Entry 1SMY (X-ray diffraction, 2.70 A resolution); this record covers chains C and D of the 6 polymer chains in the assembly.

# Chain C
Molecule: DNA-directed RNA polymerase beta chain
From: Thermus thermophilus
Notes: EC 2.7.7.6
UniProt: Q8RQE9 (RPOB_THETH); residues 1-1119 here = UniProt positions 1-1119
Chain sequence (1119 residues; each row starts with the number of its first residue):
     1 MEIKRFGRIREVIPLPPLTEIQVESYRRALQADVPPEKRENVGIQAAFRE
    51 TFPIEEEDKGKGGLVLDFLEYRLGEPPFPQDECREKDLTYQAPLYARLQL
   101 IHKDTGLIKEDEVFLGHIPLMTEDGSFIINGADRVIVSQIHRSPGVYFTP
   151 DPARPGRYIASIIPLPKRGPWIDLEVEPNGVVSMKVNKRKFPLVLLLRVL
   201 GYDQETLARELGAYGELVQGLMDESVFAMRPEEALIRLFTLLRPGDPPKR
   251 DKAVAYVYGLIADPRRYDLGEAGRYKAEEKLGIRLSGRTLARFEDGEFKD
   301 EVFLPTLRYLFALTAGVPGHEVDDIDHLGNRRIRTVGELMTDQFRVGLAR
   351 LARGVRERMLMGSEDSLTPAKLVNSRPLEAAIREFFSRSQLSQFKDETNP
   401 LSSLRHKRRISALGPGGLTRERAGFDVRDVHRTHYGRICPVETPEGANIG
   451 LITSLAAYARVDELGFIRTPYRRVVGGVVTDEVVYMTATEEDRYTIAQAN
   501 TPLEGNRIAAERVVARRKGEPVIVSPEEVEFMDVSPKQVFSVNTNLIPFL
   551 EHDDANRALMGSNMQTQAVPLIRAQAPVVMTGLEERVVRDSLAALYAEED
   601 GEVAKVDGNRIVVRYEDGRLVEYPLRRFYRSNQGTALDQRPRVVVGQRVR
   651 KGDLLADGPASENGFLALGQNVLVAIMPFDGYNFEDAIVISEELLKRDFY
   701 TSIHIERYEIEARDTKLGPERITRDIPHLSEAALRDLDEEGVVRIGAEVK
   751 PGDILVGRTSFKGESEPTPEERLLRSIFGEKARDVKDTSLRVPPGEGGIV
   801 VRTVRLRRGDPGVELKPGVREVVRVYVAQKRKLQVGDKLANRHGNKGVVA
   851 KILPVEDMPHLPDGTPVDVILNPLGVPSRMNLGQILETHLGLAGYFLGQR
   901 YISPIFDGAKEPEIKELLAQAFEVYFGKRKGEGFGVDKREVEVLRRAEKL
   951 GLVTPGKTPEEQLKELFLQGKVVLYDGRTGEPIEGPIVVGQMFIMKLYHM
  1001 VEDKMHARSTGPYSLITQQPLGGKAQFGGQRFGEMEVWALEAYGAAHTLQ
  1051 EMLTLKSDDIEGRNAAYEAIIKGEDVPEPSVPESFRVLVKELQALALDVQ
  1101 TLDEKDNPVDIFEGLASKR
Ion coordination: Mg2+ site 1 near Arg-10 (its only coordinating residue here); Mg2+ site 2: Glu-20, Arg-28; Mg2+ site 3 near Gln-80 (its only coordinating residue here); Mg2+ site 4 near Asp-81 (its only coordinating residue here); Mg2+ site 5 near Lys-103 (its only coordinating residue here); Mg2+ site 6 near Arg-142 (its only coordinating residue here); Mg2+ site 7: Pro-150, Asp-151, Pro-152; Mg2+ site 8: Leu-165, Arg-265; Mg2+ site 9: Lys-167, Arg-168; Mg2+ site 10: Glu-177, Asn-179; Mg2+ site 11: Leu-200, Phe-298, Asp-300; Mg2+ site 12 near Arg-292 (its only coordinating residue here); 43 more Mg2+ sites not listed

# Chain D
Molecule: DNA-directed RNA polymerase beta' chain
From: Thermus thermophilus
Notes: EC 2.7.7.6
UniProt: Q8RQE8 (RPOC_THETH); residue numbers follow UniProt; this construct covers 1-1524
Chain sequence (1524 residues; numbered 1 to 1524; the number before each row is that of its first residue):
     1 MKKEVRKVRIALASPEKIRSWSYGEVEKPETINYRTLKPERDGLFDERIF
    51 GPIKDYECACGKYKRQRFEGKVCERCGVEVTKSIVRRYRMGHIELATPAA
   101 HIWFVKDVPSKIGTLLDLSATELEQVLYFSKYIVLDPKGAILNGVPVEKR
   151 QLLTDEEYRELRYGKQETYPLPPGVDALVKDGEEVVKGQELAPGVVSRLD
   201 GVALYRFPRRVRVEYVKKERAGLRLPLAAWVEKEAYKPGEILAELPEPYL
   251 FRAEEEGVVELKELEEGAFLVLRREDEPVATYFLPVGMTPLVVHGEIVEK
   301 GQPLAEAKGLLRMPRQVRAAQVEAEEEGETVYLTLFLEWTEPKDYRVQPH
   351 MNVVVPEGARVEAGDKIVAAIDPEEEVIAEAEGVVHLHEPASILVVKARV
   401 YPFEDDVEVSTGDRVAPGDVLADGGKVKSDVYGRVEVDLVRNVVRVVESY
   451 DIDARMGAEAIQQLLKELDLEALEKELLEEMKHPSRARRAKARKRLEVVR
   501 AFLDSGNRPEWMILEAVPVLPPDLRPMVQVDGGRFATSDLNDLYRRLINR
   551 NNRLKKLLAQGAPEIIIRNEKRMLQEAVDALLDNGRRGAPVTNPGSDRPL
   601 RSLTDILSGKQGRFRQNLLGKRVDYSGRSVIVVGPQLKLHQCGLPKRMAL
   651 ELFKPFLLKKMEEKGIAPNVKAARRMLERQRDIKDEVWDALEEVIHGKVV
   701 LLNRAPTLHRLGIQAFQPVLVEGQSIQLHPLVCEAFNADFDGDQMAVHVP
   751 LSSFAQAEARIQMLSAHNLLSPASGEPLAKPSRDIILGLYYITQVRKEKK
   801 GAGLEFATPEEALAAHERGEVALNAPIKVAGRETSVGRLKYVFANPDEAL
   851 LAVAHGIVDLQDVVTVRYMGKRLETSPGRILFARIVAEAVEDEKVAWELI
   901 QLDVPQEKNSLKDLVYQAFLRLGMEKTARLLDALKYYGFTFSTTSGITIG
   951 IDDAVIPEEKKQYLEEADRKLLQIEQAYEMGFLTDRERYDQILQLWTETT
  1001 EKVTQAVFKNFEENYPFNPLYVMAQSGARGNPQQIRQLCGLRGLMQKPSG
  1051 ETFEVPVRSSFREGLTVLEYFISSHGARKGGADTALRTADSGYLTRKLVD
  1101 VTHEIVVREADCGTTNYISVPLFQPDEVTRSLRLRKRADIEAGLYGRVLA
  1151 REVEVLGVRLEEGRYLSMDDVHLLIKAAEAGEIQEVPVRSPLTCQTRYGV
  1201 CQKCYGYDLSMARPVSIGEAVGIVAAQSIGEPGTQLTMRTFHTGGVAGAA
  1251 DITQGLPRVIELFEARRPKAKAVISEIDGVVRIEETEEKLSVFVESEGFS
  1301 KEYKLPKEARLLVKDGDYVEAGQPLTRGAIDPHQLLEAKGPEAVERYLVE
  1351 EIQKVYRAQGVKLHDKHIEIVVRQMMKYVEVTDPGDSRLLEGQVLEKWDV
  1401 EALNERLIAEGKTPVAWKPLLMGVTKSALSTKSWLSAASFQNTTHVLTEA
  1451 AIAGKKDELIGLKENVILGRLIPAGTGSDFVRFTQVVDQKTLKAIEEARK
  1501 EAVEAKERPAARRGVKREQPGKQA
Unresolved in the structure: 1, 252-363, 1506-1524
Ion coordination: Mg2+ site 1 near Lys-7 (its only coordinating residue here); Mg2+ site 2: Arg-35 (shared with 1 residue of chain M); Mg2+ site 3 near Tyr-56 (its only coordinating residue here); Zn2+ site 1: Cys-58, Cys-60, Cys-73, Cys-76; Mg2+ site 4 near Gly-70 (its only coordinating residue here); Mg2+ site 5 near Tyr-88 (its only coordinating residue here); Mg2+ site 6: Asp-107, Arg-586; Mg2+ site 7: Asp-117, Leu-118; Mg2+ site 8 near Asn-143 (its only coordinating residue here); Mg2+ site 9 near Lys-149 (its only coordinating residue here); Mg2+ site 10 near Arg-150 (its only coordinating residue here); Mg2+ site 11 near Arg-209 (its only coordinating residue here); 60 more Mg2+ sites not listed; 1 more Zn2+ sites not listed

# Interface between chain C and chain D
Pairs across the interface (358):
  Phe-425(C) / Ala-1082(D)  hydrophobic
  Phe-425(C) / Leu-1086(D)  hydrophobic
  Arg-428(C) / Arg-1078(D)  hydrogen bond (backbone-side chain)
  Asp-429(C) / Arg-1078(D)
  Val-430(C) / Ser-1074(D)
  Val-430(C) / His-1075(D)  hydrogen bond (backbone-side chain)
  Val-430(C) / Arg-1078(D)
  His-431(C) / His-1075(D)
  Arg-432(C) / Lys-1047(D)
  Arg-432(C) / Pro-1048(D)
  Arg-432(C) / Phe-1071(D)
  His-434(C) / Phe-1071(D)
  Tyr-435(C) / Val-1067(D)
  Tyr-435(C) / Phe-1071(D)  hydrophobic
  Cys-439(C) / Arg-1078(D)
  Pro-440(C) / Phe-1071(D)  hydrophobic
  Pro-440(C) / Ser-1074(D)
  Pro-440(C) / Arg-1078(D)  hydrogen bond (backbone-side chain)
  Thr-443(C) / Arg-1078(D)
  Gly-446(C) / Ala-1085(D)
  Ala-447(C) / Ala-1085(D)  hydrophobic
  Ile-449(C) / Arg-1078(D)
  Ile-449(C) / Gly-1081(D)
  Ile-449(C) / Ala-1085(D)  hydrophobic
  Gly-450(C) / Arg-1078(D)
  Gln-498(C) / Val-1067(D)
  Asn-500(C) / Val-1067(D)
  Arg-516(C) / Leu-1068(D)
  Glu-520(C) / Lys-1047(D)  salt bridge
  Pro-521(C) / Leu-1068(D)  hydrophobic
  Val-539(C) / Val-1067(D)  hydrophobic
  Leu-550(C) / Tyr-1070(D)
  Glu-551(C) / Leu-1065(D)  hydrogen bond (backbone-backbone)
  His-552(C) / Phe-1061(D)  hydrogen bond (side chain-backbone)
  His-552(C) / Arg-1062(D)
  His-552(C) / Glu-1063(D)
  His-552(C) / Gly-1064(D)
  Asp-553(C) / Phe-1061(D)
  Asp-553(C) / Tyr-1070(D)  hydrogen bond (backbone-side chain)
  Asp-554(C) / Arg-1042(D)  salt bridge
  Asp-554(C) / Phe-1061(D)
  Asp-554(C) / Tyr-1070(D)
  Ala-555(C) / Tyr-1070(D)  hydrogen bond (backbone-side chain)
  Ala-558(C) / Tyr-1070(D)
  Ile-676(C) / Thr-948(D)
  Met-677(C) / Thr-943(D)
  Met-677(C) / Thr-948(D)
  Pro-678(C) / Asp-784(D)
  Pro-678(C) / Ser-942(D)
  Pro-678(C) / Thr-943(D)
  Pro-678(C) / Ile-947(D)
  Phe-679(C) / Thr-943(D)
  Asp-680(C) / Pro-635(D)
  Asp-680(C) / Gln-636(D)
  Asp-680(C) / Phe-939(D)
  Asp-680(C) / Thr-943(D)
  Gly-681(C) / Val-633(D)
  Gly-681(C) / Pro-635(D)
  Gly-681(C) / Phe-939(D)
  Tyr-682(C) / Val-633(D)
  Tyr-682(C) / Pro-635(D)  hydrophobic
  Tyr-682(C) / Gln-636(D)
  Phe-684(C) / Val-633(D)  hydrophobic
  Phe-684(C) / Pro-730(D)  hydrophobic
  Phe-684(C) / Ser-782(D)
  Phe-684(C) / Phe-939(D)  hydrophobic
  Glu-685(C) / Ala-738(D)
  Glu-685(C) / Asp-739(D)
  Asp-686(C) / Asp-739(D)
  Asp-686(C) / Phe-740(D)
  Ala-687(C) / Val-633(D)  hydrophobic
  Arg-713(C) / Asp-531(D)  salt bridge
  Ala-733(C) / Arg-679(D)
  Glu-748(C) / Arg-681(D)
  Lys-750(C) / Arg-681(D)
  Pro-751(C) / Gln-680(D)  hydrogen bond (backbone-backbone)
  Asp-753(C) / Arg-679(D)  salt bridge
  Asp-753(C) / Arg-681(D)  salt bridge
  Glu-766(C) / Lys-54(D)
  Pro-767(C) / Lys-54(D)  hydrogen bond (backbone-side chain)
  Thr-768(C) / Lys-54(D)
  Pro-769(C) / Glu-57(D)
  Pro-769(C) / Lys-64(D)
  Pro-769(C) / Arg-65(D)  hydrogen bond (backbone-side chain)
  Glu-770(C) / Arg-65(D)  salt bridge
  Glu-796(C) / Gln-680(D)
  Val-835(C) / Ser-725(D)  hydrogen bond (backbone-side chain)
  Gly-836(C) / Ser-725(D)
  Lys-846(C) / Asp-741(D)  hydrogen bond (side chain-backbone)
  Gly-847(C) / Phe-740(D)
  Val-848(C) / Val-632(D)  hydrophobic
  Val-848(C) / Phe-740(D)  hydrogen bond (backbone-backbone)
  Val-848(C) / Asp-741(D)
  Val-848(C) / Gly-742(D)
  Val-849(C) / Val-632(D)
  Ala-850(C) / Val-632(D)  hydrophobic
  Ala-850(C) / Val-633(D)  hydrophobic
  Asn-872(C) / Asp-784(D)  hydrogen bond
  Pro-873(C) / Ile-947(D)
  Pro-873(C) / Thr-948(D)
  Pro-873(C) / Ile-949(D)
  Leu-874(C) / Arg-783(D)
  Leu-874(C) / Asp-784(D)
  Leu-874(C) / Leu-787(D)  hydrophobic
  Leu-874(C) / Met-1023(D)  hydrophobic
  Leu-874(C) / Arg-1029(D)  hydrogen bond (backbone-side chain)
  Val-876(C) / Ile-949(D)  hydrophobic
  Pro-877(C) / Ile-949(D)
  Pro-877(C) / Leu-1020(D)  hydrophobic
  Pro-877(C) / Met-1023(D)  hydrophobic
  Pro-877(C) / Arg-1029(D)
  Ser-878(C) / Arg-1029(D)  hydrogen bond
  Ser-878(C) / Gln-1034(D)
  Arg-879(C) / Arg-1029(D)
  Met-880(C) / Gln-1034(D)
  Met-880(C) / Gln-1037(D)
  Met-880(C) / Phe-1061(D)  hydrophobic
  Leu-882(C) / Phe-1061(D)  hydrophobic
  Leu-882(C) / Arg-1062(D)
  Ile-885(C) / Ile-949(D)
  Ile-885(C) / Gly-950(D)
  Ile-885(C) / Ile-951(D)
  Leu-886(C) / Ile-951(D)  hydrophobic
  His-889(C) / Gly-950(D)
  His-889(C) / Ile-951(D)
  Phe-906(C) / Leu-1065(D)
  Phe-906(C) / Thr-1066(D)
  Phe-906(C) / Val-1067(D)  hydrophobic
  Phe-906(C) / Tyr-1070(D)  hydrophobic
  Glu-911(C) / Ile-951(D)
  Glu-911(C) / Arg-1062(D)  salt bridge
  Lys-915(C) / Asp-952(D)  salt bridge
  Lys-949(C) / Arg-796(D)
  Lys-949(C) / Glu-798(D)
  Lys-949(C) / Ile-827(D)
  Lys-949(C) / Lys-828(D)
  Lys-949(C) / Asp-859(D)  salt bridge
  Leu-950(C) / Phe-1017(D)
  Gln-969(C) / Asp-952(D)
  Lys-971(C) / Gly-950(D)
  Lys-971(C) / Asp-953(D)  salt bridge
  Arg-978(C) / Thr-943(D)
  Ile-983(C) / Thr-943(D)
  Ile-983(C) / Thr-944(D)
  Ile-983(C) / Gly-946(D)
  Glu-984(C) / Tyr-791(D)
  Glu-984(C) / Thr-944(D)
  Glu-984(C) / Ser-945(D)
  Glu-984(C) / Gly-946(D)
  Ile-987(C) / Gly-946(D)
  Ile-987(C) / Thr-948(D)
  Val-988(C) / Thr-948(D)
  His-999(C) / Gln-724(D)  hydrogen bond
  Glu-1002(C) / Gln-744(D)  hydrogen bond
  Asp-1003(C) / Val-630(D)
  Asp-1003(C) / Gln-724(D)  hydrogen bond (backbone-side chain)
  Asp-1003(C) / Gln-744(D)
  Met-1005(C) / Arg-628(D)
  Met-1005(C) / Ser-629(D)
  Met-1005(C) / Pro-645(D)  hydrophobic
  Met-1005(C) / Arg-647(D)
  Met-1005(C) / Met-648(D)  hydrophobic
  Met-1005(C) / Gly-723(D)
  Met-1005(C) / Gln-724(D)
  His-1006(C) / Gly-627(D)
  His-1006(C) / Arg-628(D)  hydrogen bond (backbone-backbone)
  His-1006(C) / Met-648(D)
  Ala-1007(C) / Ser-626(D)
  Ala-1007(C) / Met-648(D)  hydrophobic
  Ala-1007(C) / Glu-651(D)
  Ala-1007(C) / Leu-652(D)  hydrophobic
  Arg-1008(C) / Asp-624(D)  salt bridge
  Arg-1008(C) / Tyr-625(D)
  Arg-1008(C) / Ser-626(D)  hydrogen bond (backbone-backbone)
  Arg-1008(C) / Glu-651(D)
  Ser-1009(C) / Asp-624(D)
  Ser-1009(C) / Glu-651(D)  hydrogen bond (side chain-backbone)
  Ser-1009(C) / Leu-652(D)
  Ser-1009(C) / Lys-654(D)
  Ser-1009(C) / Pro-655(D)
  Thr-1010(C) / Asp-624(D)
  Tyr-1013(C) / Asp-624(D)  hydrogen bond
  Leu-1015(C) / Arg-87(D)
  Leu-1015(C) / Pro-526(D)  hydrophobic
  Leu-1015(C) / Val-528(D)  hydrophobic
  Ile-1016(C) / Arg-87(D)  hydrogen bond (backbone-side chain)
  Ile-1016(C) / Pro-526(D)
  Gln-1018(C) / Arg-87(D)
  Gln-1019(C) / Lys-621(D)
  Pro-1020(C) / Arg-622(D)  hydrogen bond (backbone-side chain)
  Pro-1020(C) / Asp-624(D)
  Leu-1021(C) / Arg-622(D)
  Gln-1026(C) / Glu-651(D)  hydrogen bond
  Gly-1029(C) / Arg-622(D)
  Gly-1029(C) / Val-623(D)
  Gln-1030(C) / Lys-621(D)
  Gln-1030(C) / Arg-622(D)
  Gln-1030(C) / Val-623(D)  hydrogen bond (backbone-backbone)
  Gln-1030(C) / Ser-626(D)  hydrogen bond (backbone-side chain)
  Gln-1030(C) / Gly-627(D)
  Gln-1030(C) / Arg-628(D)  hydrogen bond
  Gln-1030(C) / Ala-746(D)
  Gln-1030(C) / His-748(D)
  Arg-1031(C) / Gly-620(D)  hydrogen bond (side chain-backbone)
  Arg-1031(C) / Lys-621(D)
  Arg-1031(C) / Arg-622(D)
  Phe-1032(C) / Gly-620(D)
  Phe-1032(C) / Lys-621(D)  hydrogen bond (backbone-backbone)
  Phe-1032(C) / Val-623(D)  hydrophobic
  Gly-1033(C) / Leu-619(D)
  Gly-1033(C) / Gly-620(D)
  Glu-1034(C) / Leu-618(D)  hydrogen bond (backbone-backbone)
  Glu-1034(C) / Arg-1096(D)  salt bridge
  Met-1035(C) / Thr-707(D)
  Glu-1036(C) / Asn-703(D)
  Glu-1036(C) / Thr-707(D)  hydrogen bond
  Glu-1036(C) / Ile-713(D)
  Trp-1038(C) / Arg-1096(D)
  Trp-1038(C) / Val-1099(D)
  Trp-1038(C) / Ile-1223(D)
  Trp-1038(C) / Gln-1227(D)
  Ala-1039(C) / Thr-707(D)
  Ala-1039(C) / Arg-710(D)
  Ala-1039(C) / Ile-713(D)  hydrophobic
  Ala-1039(C) / Gln-1227(D)
  Leu-1040(C) / Ile-713(D)  hydrophobic
  Glu-1041(C) / Ala-1220(D)
  Glu-1041(C) / Ile-1223(D)
  Glu-1041(C) / Leu-1462(D)
  Glu-1041(C) / Val-1466(D)
  Ala-1042(C) / Arg-710(D)
  Ala-1042(C) / Ala-1220(D)
  Ala-1042(C) / Gln-1227(D)
  Tyr-1043(C) / Arg-710(D)  hydrogen bond (side chain-backbone)
  Tyr-1043(C) / Leu-711(D)
  Tyr-1043(C) / Ile-713(D)  hydrogen bond (side chain-backbone)
  Tyr-1043(C) / Gln-762(D)
  Tyr-1043(C) / Met-763(D)  hydrophobic
  Tyr-1043(C) / Asn-768(D)
  Gly-1044(C) / Gln-762(D)  hydrogen bond (backbone-side chain)
  Gly-1044(C) / Gly-1475(D)
  Gly-1044(C) / Thr-1476(D)  hydrogen bond (backbone-side chain)
  Ala-1045(C) / Glu-758(D)
  Ala-1045(C) / Gln-762(D)
  Ala-1045(C) / Met-763(D)  hydrophobic
  Ala-1046(C) / Glu-758(D)  hydrogen bond (backbone-side chain)
  Ala-1046(C) / Thr-1476(D)
  Ala-1046(C) / Gly-1477(D)
  His-1047(C) / Phe-754(D)
  His-1047(C) / Glu-758(D)  hydrogen bond (backbone-side chain)
  His-1047(C) / Leu-1471(D)
  Thr-1048(C) / Ala-755(D)  hydrogen bond (side chain-backbone)
  Thr-1048(C) / Glu-758(D)  hydrogen bond (backbone-side chain)
  Leu-1049(C) / Val-1466(D)  hydrophobic
  Leu-1049(C) / Ile-1472(D)  hydrophobic
  Gln-1050(C) / Gly-1469(D)  hydrogen bond (side chain-backbone)
  Gln-1050(C) / Arg-1470(D)
  Gln-1050(C) / Leu-1471(D)
  Glu-1051(C) / Leu-751(D)  hydrogen bond (side chain-backbone)
  Glu-1051(C) / Ser-752(D)  hydrogen bond (side chain-backbone)
  Glu-1051(C) / Ala-755(D)
  Met-1052(C) / Val-623(D)  hydrophobic
  Met-1052(C) / His-748(D)
  Leu-1053(C) / Lys-621(D)  hydrogen bond (backbone-side chain)
  Thr-1054(C) / Gly-1469(D)
  Lys-1056(C) / Arg-622(D)
  Lys-1056(C) / Val-623(D)
  Lys-1056(C) / Asp-624(D)  hydrogen bond (backbone-backbone)
  Lys-1056(C) / Val-749(D)  hydrogen bond (side chain-backbone)
  Ser-1057(C) / Lys-621(D)
  Ser-1057(C) / Arg-622(D)  hydrogen bond (side chain-backbone)
  Asp-1058(C) / Lys-621(D)  salt bridge
  Ile-1060(C) / Tyr-88(D)
  Tyr-1067(C) / Pro-655(D)  hydrophobic
  Tyr-1067(C) / Leu-658(D)
  Tyr-1067(C) / Arg-674(D)  hydrogen bond
  Ile-1070(C) / Tyr-625(D)
  Ile-1070(C) / Phe-656(D)  hydrophobic
  Ile-1071(C) / Pro-655(D)  hydrophobic
  Ile-1071(C) / Lys-659(D)
  Ile-1071(C) / Val-670(D)  hydrophobic
  Lys-1072(C) / Lys-659(D)  hydrogen bond (backbone-side chain)
  Gly-1073(C) / Lys-659(D)
  Asp-1075(C) / Ser-752(D)
  Asp-1075(C) / Ser-753(D)  hydrogen bond (side chain-backbone)
  Val-1076(C) / Ser-752(D)
  Pro-1082(C) / Leu-1468(D)
  Glu-1083(C) / Arg-87(D)  salt bridge
  Glu-1083(C) / Tyr-88(D)  hydrogen bond
  Ser-1084(C) / Lys-621(D)
  Phe-1085(C) / Ile-1467(D)
  Phe-1085(C) / Leu-1468(D)  hydrophobic
  Arg-1086(C) / Tyr-88(D)  hydrogen bond
  Val-1087(C) / Arg-87(D)
  Lys-1090(C) / Tyr-88(D)  hydrogen bond (side chain-backbone)
  Lys-1090(C) / Met-90(D)
  Lys-1090(C) / Leu-520(D)
  Lys-1090(C) / Pro-521(D)
  Lys-1090(C) / Leu-524(D)
  Glu-1091(C) / Leu-603(D)
  Glu-1091(C) / Ile-606(D)
  Leu-1092(C) / Leu-607(D)  hydrophobic
  Leu-1092(C) / Leu-1447(D)  hydrophobic
  Gln-1093(C) / Trp-21(D)
  Gln-1093(C) / Met-90(D)
  Gln-1093(C) / Pro-518(D)
  Ala-1094(C) / Met-90(D)
  Ala-1094(C) / Pro-518(D)
  Ala-1094(C) / Leu-520(D)  hydrophobic
  Ala-1094(C) / Leu-603(D)  hydrophobic
  Leu-1095(C) / Trp-103(D)  hydrophobic
  Leu-1095(C) / Leu-603(D)  hydrophobic
  Leu-1095(C) / Thr-604(D)
  Leu-1095(C) / Leu-607(D)  hydrophobic
  Ala-1096(C) / Ala-13(D)
  Ala-1096(C) / Trp-21(D)
  Ala-1096(C) / His-101(D)
  Ala-1096(C) / Leu-514(D)  hydrophobic
  Leu-1097(C) / Trp-21(D)
  Leu-1097(C) / His-101(D)
  Leu-1097(C) / Trp-103(D)  hydrophobic
  Leu-1097(C) / Phe-104(D)  hydrophobic
  Leu-1097(C) / Ala-1451(D)  hydrophobic
  Asp-1098(C) / Arg-9(D)
  Asp-1098(C) / Ile-10(D)
  Asp-1098(C) / Ala-11(D)  hydrogen bond (backbone-backbone)
  Asp-1098(C) / Lys-17(D)
  Asp-1098(C) / Trp-21(D)  hydrogen bond
  Val-1099(C) / Arg-9(D)
  Gln-1100(C) / Val-8(D)
  Gln-1100(C) / Arg-9(D)  hydrogen bond (backbone-backbone)
  Thr-1101(C) / Val-5(D)
  Thr-1101(C) / Lys-7(D)
  Thr-1101(C) / Val-8(D)
  Leu-1102(C) / Val-5(D)
  Leu-1102(C) / Arg-6(D)  hydrogen bond (backbone-backbone)
  Leu-1102(C) / Lys-7(D)  hydrogen bond (backbone-backbone)
  Leu-1102(C) / Arg-9(D)
  Asp-1103(C) / Lys-3(D)
  Asp-1103(C) / Glu-4(D)
  Asp-1103(C) / Arg-6(D)
  Glu-1104(C) / Arg-6(D)
  Glu-1104(C) / Lys-7(D)
  Asp-1106(C) / Lys-7(D)
  Asp-1106(C) / Lys-1456(D)  salt bridge
  Pro-1108(C) / Lys-3(D)
  Val-1109(C) / Lys-3(D)
  Val-1109(C) / Val-5(D)  hydrophobic
  Phe-1112(C) / Tyr-88(D)  hydrophobic
  Leu-1115(C) / Tyr-23(D)  hydrogen bond (backbone-side chain)
  Leu-1115(C) / Val-85(D)  hydrophobic
  Leu-1115(C) / Tyr-88(D)  hydrophobic
  Leu-1115(C) / Arg-89(D)  hydrogen bond (backbone-side chain)
  Ala-1116(C) / Tyr-23(D)  hydrogen bond (backbone-side chain)
  Ser-1117(C) / Tyr-23(D)  hydrogen bond (backbone-side chain)
  Lys-1118(C) / Tyr-23(D)
  Arg-1119(C) / Tyr-23(D)
  Arg-1119(C) / Glu-79(D)
Other interface residues (no listed pair), chain C (182 interface residues in all): Thr-453, Phe-540, Leu-729, Gly-752, Gly-795, Gly-818, Gln-834, Lys-838, Arg-946, Gly-985, Pro-986, Lys-1004, Gly-1011, Leu-1055, Arg-1063, Leu-1088, Gly-1114
Other interface residues (no listed pair), chain D (194 interface residues in all): Leu-12, Ile-18, Ser-20, Ile-84, Asp-523, Gly-532, Leu-582, Arg-675, Glu-678, Leu-701, Ala-705, His-709, Gln-714, Cys-733, Pro-750, Ile-785, Thr-940, Leu-1038, Phe-1053, Val-1055, Ile-1072, Lys-1079, Asp-1083, Thr-1095, Glu-1219, Val-1224, Met-1238, Arg-1239, Lys-1463

# In short
The interface between chain C and chain D involves 182 residues on one side and 194 on the other; the contacts
include 63 hydrogen bonds and 15 salt bridges. Polar contacts include Glu-520(C)/Lys-1047(D),
Asp-554(C)/Arg-1042(D) and Arg-713(C)/Asp-531(D).
Here chain C is DNA-directed RNA polymerase beta chain and chain D is DNA-directed RNA polymerase beta' chain,
both from Thermus thermophilus. Entry 1SMY (Structural basis for transcription regulation by alarmone ppGpp)
was determined by X-ray diffraction.
